7V02 - chains G and H of the 9 polymer chains in the assembly; structure by electron microscopy, 4.97 A resolution (low resolution: residue-level contacts below are approximate; hydrogen-bond / salt-bridge calls are withheld).

# Chain G
Molecule: 37-nt RNA strand
Organism: Staphylococcus epidermidis RP62A
Notes: fragment: Staphylococcus epidermidis RP62A CRISPR RNA: Repeat plus Spacer sequence 1
Sequence (37 nucleotides; numbered 1 to 37; the number before each row is that of its first residue):
     1 ACGAGAACACGUAUGCCGAAGUAUAUAAAUCAUCAGU
Not modelled in the structure: 30-37

# Chain H
Molecule: CRISPR system Cms protein Csm4
Organism: Staphylococcus epidermidis RP62A
UniProt: Q5HK92 (Q5HK92_STAEQ); numbering as in UniProt (aligned over 1-304)
Amino-acid sequence (304 residues; row label = number of the first residue in the row):
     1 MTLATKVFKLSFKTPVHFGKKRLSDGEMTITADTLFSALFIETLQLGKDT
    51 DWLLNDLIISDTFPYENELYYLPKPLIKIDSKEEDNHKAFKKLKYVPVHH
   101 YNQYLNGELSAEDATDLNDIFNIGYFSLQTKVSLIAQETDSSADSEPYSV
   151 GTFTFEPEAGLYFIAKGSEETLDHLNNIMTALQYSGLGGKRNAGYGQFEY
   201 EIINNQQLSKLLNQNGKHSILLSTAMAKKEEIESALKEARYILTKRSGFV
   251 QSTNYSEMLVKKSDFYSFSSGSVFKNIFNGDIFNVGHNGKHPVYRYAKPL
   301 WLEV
Not modelled in the structure: 1-4, 82-85

# Chain G / chain H interface
Residue-residue contacts (49; chain G residue first):
  A1(G) - Phe40(H)
  A1(G) - Gln251(H)
  A1(G) - Ser252(H)
  A1(G) - His291(H)
  A1(G) - Pro292(H)
  A1(G) - Val293(H)
  A1(G) - Tyr294(H)
  C2(G) - Ser37(H)
  C2(G) - Ala38(H)
  C2(G) - Gly186(H)
  C2(G) - Leu187(H)
  C2(G) - Gly188(H)
  C2(G) - Arg191(H)
  C2(G) - Gln251(H)
  C2(G) - Lys262(H)
  G3(G) - Lys20(H)
  G3(G) - Lys21(H)
  G3(G) - Ser247(H)
  G3(G) - Gly248(H)
  G3(G) - Phe249(H)
  G3(G) - Lys261(H)
  G3(G) - Lys262(H)
  G3(G) - Arg295(H)
  A4(G) - His17(H)
  A4(G) - Phe18(H)
  A4(G) - Gly19(H)
  A4(G) - Leu23(H)
  A4(G) - Phe249(H)
  A4(G) - Gln251(H)
  A4(G) - Glu257(H)
  G5(G) - Gly189(H)
  G5(G) - Glu257(H)
  A6(G) - Asn192(H)
  A7(G) - Leu23(H)
  A7(G) - Val132(H)
  A7(G) - Ser133(H)
  A7(G) - Leu134(H)
  A7(G) - Ile135(H)
  A7(G) - Tyr148(H)
  A7(G) - Lys190(H)
  C8(G) - Val132(H)
  C8(G) - Ser133(H)
  C8(G) - Leu134(H)
  C8(G) - Ile135(H)
  A9(G) - Thr130(H)
  A9(G) - Lys131(H)
  A9(G) - Val132(H)
  A9(G) - Pro147(H)
  C10(G) - Leu134(H)
Also at the interface, not in a pair above, chain G (11 interface residues in all): G11
Also at the interface, not in a pair above, chain H (43 interface residues in all): Arg22, Thr34, Ile41, Glu138, Ser145, Val250

# In short
The interface between chain G and chain H involves 11 residues on one side and 43 on the other.
Here chain G is a 37-nt RNA strand and chain H is CRISPR system Cms protein Csm4, both from Staphylococcus
epidermidis RP62A. Entry 7V02 (Staphylococcus epidermidis RP62A CRISPR short effector complex) was determined
by electron microscopy together with 7UZW, 7UZX, 7UZY, 7UZZ, 7V00 and 7V01 from the same study.
